Entry 1M26 (X-ray diffraction, 1.62 A resolution); this record covers chains A and F of the 8 polymer chains in the assembly.

== Chain A ==
Name: Jacalin, alpha chain
Source organism: Artocarpus integer
Notes: fragment: residues 85-217 of GB sequence entry AA32678
Sequence (133 residues; numbered 1 to 133; the number before each row is that of its first residue):
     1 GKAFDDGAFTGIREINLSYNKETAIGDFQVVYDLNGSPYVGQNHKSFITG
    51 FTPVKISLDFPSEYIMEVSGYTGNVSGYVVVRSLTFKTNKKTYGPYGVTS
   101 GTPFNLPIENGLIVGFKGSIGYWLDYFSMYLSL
Differences from the reference sequence: conflict V98 (Ile182 in 289162)

== Chain F ==
Name: Jacalin, beta chain
Source organism: Artocarpus integer
Notes: fragment: residues 64-78 of GB sequence entry AA32678
Sequence (17 residues; each row starts with the number of its first residue):
     4 SGISQTVIVGPWGAKSA
Disordered / not traced: 19-20
Differences from the reference sequence: conflict S19 (Val77 in 289162), A20 (Ser78 in 289162)

== Interface between chain A and chain F ==
Pairs across the interface (17):
  T10(A) with G5(F); I6(F); S7(F), hydrogen bond (backbone-backbone)
  G11(A) with G5(F)
  F60(A) with G5(F); I6(F), hydrophobic
  P61(A) with S4(F); G5(F), hydrogen bond (backbone-backbone); I6(F), hydrophobic
  Y64(A) with G5(F)
  L112(A) with S4(F); G5(F); I6(F); S7(F)
  S132(A) with S7(F)
  L133(A) with S7(F), hydrogen bond (backbone-side chain); Q8(F), hydrogen bond (backbone-backbone)
Also at the interface, not in a pair above, chain A (10 interface residues in all): F9, V114

== Summary ==
The interface between chain A and chain F involves 10 residues on one side and 5 on the other; the contacts
include 4 hydrogen bonds. Polar pairs include L133(A)-S7(F), T10(A)-S7(F) and P61(A)-G5(F).
Here chain A is Jacalin, alpha chain and chain F is Jacalin, beta chain, both from Artocarpus integer. Entry
1M26 (Crystal structure of jacalin-T-antigen complex) was determined by X-ray diffraction.
